Entry 8OW2 (X-ray diffraction, 2.57 A resolution); this record covers chain A.

[Chain A]
Molecule: Phosphatidylinositol 4,5-bisphosphate 3-kinase catalytic subunit alpha isoform
Organism: Homo sapiens
Notes: EC 2.7.1.137, 2.7.1.153, 2.7.11.1
UniProtKB: P42336 (PK3CA_HUMAN); residues 105-1048 here = UniProt positions 105-1048
Amino-acid sequence (946 residues; numbered 103 to 1048; the number before each row is that of its first residue):
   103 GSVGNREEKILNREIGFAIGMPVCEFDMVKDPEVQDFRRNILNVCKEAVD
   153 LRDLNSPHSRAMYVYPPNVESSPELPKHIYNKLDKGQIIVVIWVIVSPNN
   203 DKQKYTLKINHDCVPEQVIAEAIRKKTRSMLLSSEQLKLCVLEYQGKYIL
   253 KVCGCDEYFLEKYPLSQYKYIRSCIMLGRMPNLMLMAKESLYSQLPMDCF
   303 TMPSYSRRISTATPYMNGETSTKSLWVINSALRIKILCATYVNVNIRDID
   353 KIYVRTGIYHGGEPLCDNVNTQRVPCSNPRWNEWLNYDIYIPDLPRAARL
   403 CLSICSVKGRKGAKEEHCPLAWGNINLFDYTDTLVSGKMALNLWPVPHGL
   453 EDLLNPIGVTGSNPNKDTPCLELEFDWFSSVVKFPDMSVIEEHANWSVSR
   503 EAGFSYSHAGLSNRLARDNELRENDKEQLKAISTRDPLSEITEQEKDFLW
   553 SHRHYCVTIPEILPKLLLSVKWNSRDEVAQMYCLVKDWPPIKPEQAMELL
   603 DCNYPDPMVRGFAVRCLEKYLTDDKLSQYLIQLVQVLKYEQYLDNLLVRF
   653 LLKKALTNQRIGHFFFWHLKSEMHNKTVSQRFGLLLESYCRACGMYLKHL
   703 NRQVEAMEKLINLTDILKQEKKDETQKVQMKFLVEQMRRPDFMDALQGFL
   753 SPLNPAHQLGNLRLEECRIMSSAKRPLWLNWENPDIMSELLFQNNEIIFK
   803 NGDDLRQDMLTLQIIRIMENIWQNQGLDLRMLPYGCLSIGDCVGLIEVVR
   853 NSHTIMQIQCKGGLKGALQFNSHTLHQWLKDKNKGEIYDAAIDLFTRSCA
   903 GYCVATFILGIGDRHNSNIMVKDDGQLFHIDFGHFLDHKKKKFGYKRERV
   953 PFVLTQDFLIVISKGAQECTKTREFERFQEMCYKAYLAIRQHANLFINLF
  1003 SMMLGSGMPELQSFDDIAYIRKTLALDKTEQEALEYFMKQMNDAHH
Not modelled in the structure: 103-106, 310-321, 505-516, 865-871, 940-954, 1048
Sequence notes: expression tag (103-104); conflict Asp-469 (Glu in P42336)
UniProt features mapped onto this chain:
  - region: Ile-771 to Arg-777 (G-loop), Gly-912 to Asn-920 (Catalytic loop), His-931 to Thr-957 (Activation loop)
  - site: Lys-776 (Implicated in the recognition of ATP as well as PIP2. Also crucial for autophosphorylation of the p85alpha subunit)
  - natural variant: Gly-106 (G106V: In CRC), Ile-112 (I112N: In MCAP), Arg-115 (R115P: In CLAPO and MADAC; uncertain significance), Gly-118 (G118D: In CWS5), Glu-135 (E135K: In CWS5), Glu-218 (E218K: In CWS5), Tyr-343 (Y343C: Found in a cancer sample; uncertain significance), Val-356 (V356I: In CWS5), Gly-364 (G364R: In MCAP), Glu-365 (E365K: In MCAP), Cys-378 (C378Y: In MCAP), Arg-382 (R382K: In CWS5), 14 further natural variant entries in UniProt
Small-molecule neighbours: QIH (1-[7-[[2-[[4-(4-ethylpiperazin-1-yl)phenyl]amino]pyridin-4-yl]amino]-2,3-dihydroindol-1-yl]ethanone): Ile-459, Pro-539, Leu-540, Ser-541, Asp-603, Cys-604, Asn-605, Tyr-641, Ser-1003, Met-1004, Leu-1006, Gly-1007, Gln-1014, Ser-1015, Phe-1016
Reported in the primary citation:
  - binding site for QIH: Ile-459, Leu-540, Asp-603, Cys-604, Asn-605, Tyr-641, Ser-1003, Leu-1006, Gly-1007, Phe-1016
  - conformationally variable residues (domain motion, helix shift, loop rearrangement, order/disorder transition, side-chain flip): Met-772 to Lys-776, His-940 to Phe-954, Phe-1002 to Phe-1016, Phe-1016 to Leu-1026
  - allosteric site: Phe-1002 to Phe-1016
  - catalytic residues: Lys-776, His-917, His-936, Lys-942, Arg-949 (citing earlier work)
  - mutagenesis - D603A, D603A/C604A/N605A, D603A/F1016S, D603K, L1006R, L1006R/F1016S, F1016S: abolished catalytic activity on QIH
  - mutagenesis - D603A, D603K, L1006R, F1016S: unchanged catalytic activity on pY
  - disease-associated variants - E542K, E545K: increased catalytic activity on p85alpha-nSH2 domain (citing earlier work)

[Summary]
Ligands of chain A: compound QIH. From the paper: catalytic residues Lys-776, His-917 and His-936 among
others; D603A, D603A/C604A/N605A and D603A/F1016S, among others, abolish catalytic activity on QIH; 9
substitutions were tested in all.
Chain A is Phosphatidylinositol 4,5-bisphosphate 3-kinase catalytic subunit alpha isoform (Homo sapiens); the
structure, Crystal structure of the p110alpha catalytic subunit from homo sapiens in complex with activator
1938, was determined by X-ray diffraction together with 8BFU from the same study.
